3SP9 - chain A; structure by X-ray diffraction, 2.30 A resolution.

== Chain A ==
Name: Peroxisome proliferator-activated receptor delta
From: Homo sapiens
Notes: fragment: ligand binding domain
UniProt: Q03181 (PPARD_HUMAN); numbering as in UniProt (aligned over 173-441)
Amino-acid sequence (281 residues; each row starts with the number of its first residue):
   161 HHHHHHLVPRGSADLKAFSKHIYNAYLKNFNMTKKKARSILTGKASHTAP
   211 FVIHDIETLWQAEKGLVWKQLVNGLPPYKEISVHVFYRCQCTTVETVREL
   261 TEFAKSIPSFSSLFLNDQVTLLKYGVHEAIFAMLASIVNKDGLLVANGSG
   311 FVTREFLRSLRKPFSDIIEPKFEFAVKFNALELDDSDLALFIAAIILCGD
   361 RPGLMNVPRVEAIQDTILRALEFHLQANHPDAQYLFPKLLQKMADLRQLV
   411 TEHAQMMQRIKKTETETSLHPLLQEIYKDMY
Disordered / not traced: 161-172
Differences from the reference sequence: expression tag (161-172)
Residues lining bound ligands: IL2 ((5E)-5-[(3aS,4R,5R,6aS)-5-hydroxy-4-[(1E,3S,4R)-3-hydroxy-4-methyloct-1-en-6-yn-1-yl]hexahydropentalen-2(1H)-ylidene]pentanoic acid): Leu219, Val245, Phe246, Arg248, Cys249, Gln250, Thr252, Thr253, His287, Ile290, Phe291, Leu294, Leu303, Val305, Val312, Leu317, Ile327, Ile328, Lys331, His413, Leu433, Tyr437

== In short ==
Chain A binds compound IL2.
Chain A is Peroxisome proliferator-activated receptor delta (Homo sapiens); the structure, Structural basis
for iloprost as a dual PPARalpha/delta agonist, was determined by X-ray diffraction (same publication as
3SP6).
